PDB entry 7TKO | electron microscopy, 4.80 A resolution (low resolution: residue-level contacts below are approximate; hydrogen-bond / salt-bridge calls are withheld) | chains A and D of the 27 polymer chains in the assembly

== Chain A ==
Protein: ATP synthase subunit alpha
Organism: Saccharomyces cerevisiae
UniProtKB: P07251 (ATPA_YEAST); residues 1-510 here correspond to UniProt positions 36-545 (UniProt number = residue number + 35)
Sequence (510 residues; each row starts with the number of its first residue):
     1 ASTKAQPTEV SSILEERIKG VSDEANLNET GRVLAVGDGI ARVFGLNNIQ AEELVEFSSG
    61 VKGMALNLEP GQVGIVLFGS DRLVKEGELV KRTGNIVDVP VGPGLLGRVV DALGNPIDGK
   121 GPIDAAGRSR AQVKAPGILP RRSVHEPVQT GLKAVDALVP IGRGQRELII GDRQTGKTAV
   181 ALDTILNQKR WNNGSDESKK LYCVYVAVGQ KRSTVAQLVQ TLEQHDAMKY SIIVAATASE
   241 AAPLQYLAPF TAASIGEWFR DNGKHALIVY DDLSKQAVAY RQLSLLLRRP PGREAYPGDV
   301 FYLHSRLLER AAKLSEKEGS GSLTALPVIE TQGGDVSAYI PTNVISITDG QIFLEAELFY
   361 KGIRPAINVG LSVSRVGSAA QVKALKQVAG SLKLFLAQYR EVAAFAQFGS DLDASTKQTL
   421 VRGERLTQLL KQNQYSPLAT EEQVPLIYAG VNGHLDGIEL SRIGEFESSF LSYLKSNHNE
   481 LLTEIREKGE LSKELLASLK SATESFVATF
Disordered / not traced: 1-8, 408-409, 510
Curated features (UniProtKB/Swiss-Prot):
  - binding site (ATP): Gly171 to Thr178
  - site: Ser372 (Required for activity)
  - modified residue (Phosphoserine): Ser22, Ser143

== Chain D ==
Protein: ATP synthase subunit beta
Organism: Saccharomyces cerevisiae
Notes: EC 7.1.2.2
UniProtKB: P00830 (ATPB_YEAST); residues 1-478 here correspond to UniProt positions 34-511 (UniProt number = residue number + 33)
Sequence (478 residues; each row starts with the number of its first residue):
     1 ASAAQSTPIT GKVTAVIGAI VDVHFEQSEL PAILNALEIK TPQGKLVLEV AQHLGENTVR
    61 TIAMDGTEGL VRGEKVLDTG GPISVPVGRE TLGRIINVIG EPIDERGPIK SKLRKPIHAD
   121 PPSFAEQSTS AEILETGIKV VDLLAPYARG GKIGLFGGAG VGKTVFIQEL INNIAKAHGG
   181 FSVFTGVGER TREGNDLYRE MKETGVINLE GESKVALVFG QMNEPPGARA RVALTGLTIA
   241 EYFRDEEGQD VLLFIDNIFR FTQAGSEVSA LLGRIPSAVG YQPTLATDMG LLQERITTTK
   301 KGSVTSVQAV YVPADDLTDP APATTFAHLD ATTVLSRGIS ELGIYPAVDP LDSKSRLLDA
   361 AVVGQEHYDV ASKVQETLQT YKSLQDIIAI LGMDELSEQD KLTVERARKI QRFLSQPFAV
   421 AEVFTGIPGK LVRLKDTVAS FKAVLEGKYD NIPEHAFYMV GGIEDVVAKA EKLAAEAN
Disordered / not traced: 1-7, 476-478
Curated features (UniProtKB/Swiss-Prot):
  - binding site (ATP): Gly157 to Thr164
  - modified residue: Thr79 (Phosphothreonine), Thr204 (Phosphothreonine), Ser340 (Phosphoserine)

== Chain A / chain D interface ==
Residue-residue contacts - 6 pairs, chain A then chain D:
  Ala35(A) - His53(D)
  Val36(A) - Gln52(D)
  Val36(A) - His53(D)
  Arg82(A) - Ile33(D)
  Ala216(A) - Thr129(D)
  Gln282(A) - Pro283(D)
Other interface residues (no listed pair), chain A (10 interface residues in all): Leu34, Val84, Gln217, Ala238, Ser239
Other interface residues (no listed pair), chain D (8 interface residues in all): Gly55, Gly290, Leu291

== Overview ==
Chain A and chain D form an interface of 10 and 8 residues respectively. From UniProt: 8 ATP-binding residues
on chain A; 8 ATP-binding residues on chain D.
Here chain A is ATP synthase subunit alpha and chain D is ATP synthase subunit beta, both from Saccharomyces
cerevisiae. Entry 7TKO (Yeast ATP synthase State 3catalytic(a) with 10 mM ATP backbone model) was determined
by electron microscopy, deposited together with 7TJS, 7TJT, 7TJU, 7TJV, 7TJW, 7TJX and 30 further entries.
